6MVU - chains A and B; structure by X-ray diffraction, 1.49 A resolution.

[Chain A (and B)]
Name: Aldehyde dehydrogenase
From: Loktanella sp. 3ANDIMAR09
Notes: chain B of this document is another copy of the same molecule, construct and numbering; everything in this record applies to it too
Reference sequence: A0A0Q3EUQ3 (A0A0Q3EUQ3_9RHOB); residues 1-766 here = UniProt positions 1-766
Sequence (767 residues; row label = number of the first residue in the row; numbering starts at 0):
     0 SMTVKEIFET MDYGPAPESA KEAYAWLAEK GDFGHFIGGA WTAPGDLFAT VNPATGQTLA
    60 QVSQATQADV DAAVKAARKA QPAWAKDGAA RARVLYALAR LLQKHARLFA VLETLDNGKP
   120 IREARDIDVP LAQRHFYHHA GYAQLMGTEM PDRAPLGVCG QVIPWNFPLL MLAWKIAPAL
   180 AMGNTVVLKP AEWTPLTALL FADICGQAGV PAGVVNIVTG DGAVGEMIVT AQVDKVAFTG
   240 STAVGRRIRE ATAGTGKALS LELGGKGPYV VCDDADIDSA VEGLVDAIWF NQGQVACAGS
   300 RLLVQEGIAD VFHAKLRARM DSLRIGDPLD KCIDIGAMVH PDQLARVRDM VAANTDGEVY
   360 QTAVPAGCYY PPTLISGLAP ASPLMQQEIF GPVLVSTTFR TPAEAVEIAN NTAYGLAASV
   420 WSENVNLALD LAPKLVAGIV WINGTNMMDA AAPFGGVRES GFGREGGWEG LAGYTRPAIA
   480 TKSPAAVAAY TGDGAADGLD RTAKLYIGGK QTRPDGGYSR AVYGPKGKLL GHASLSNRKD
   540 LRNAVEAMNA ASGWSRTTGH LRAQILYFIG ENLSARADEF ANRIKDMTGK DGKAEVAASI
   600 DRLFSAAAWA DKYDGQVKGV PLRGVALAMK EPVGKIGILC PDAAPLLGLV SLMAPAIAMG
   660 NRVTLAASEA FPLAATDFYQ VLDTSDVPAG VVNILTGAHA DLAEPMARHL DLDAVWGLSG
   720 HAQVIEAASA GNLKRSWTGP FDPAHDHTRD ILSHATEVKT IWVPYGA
Unresolved in the structure: 0-14
Differences from the reference sequence: expression tag (0); engineered mutation Ala-295 (Cys in A0A0Q3EUQ3)
Ligand contacts: 4-nitrophenyl acetate (K4V): Val-161, Lys-188, Asp-220, Gly-221, Gly-224, Glu-225, Val-228, Phe-237, Val-243, Arg-246, Ile-247, Ala-250
From the paper describing this entry:
  - mutagenesis - C295A: abolished catalytic activity on 4-nitrophenyl acetate
  - catalytic residues: Asn-165, Glu-261 (by similarity / conservation)

[Chain A / chain B interface]
Residue-residue contacts (106):
  Arg-92(A) with Tyr-566(B); Glu-570(B), salt bridge; Phe-603(B)
  Tyr-95(A) with Tyr-566(B), hydrophobic; Phe-567(B); Glu-570(B)
  Arg-99(A) with Glu-570(B), salt bridge
  Arg-133(A) with His-559(B), hydrogen bond; Asp-610(B), salt bridge
  Tyr-136(A) with Gln-563(B)
  His-137(A) with Asp-610(B), salt bridge; Lys-611(B), hydrogen bond (backbone-side chain)
  Ala-139(A) with Tyr-566(B)
  Gly-140(A) with Tyr-566(B); Ala-607(B); Lys-611(B)
  Tyr-141(A) with Lys-611(B)
  Gln-143(A) with Asp-600(B), hydrogen bond; Phe-603(B); Ser-604(B), hydrogen bond
  Leu-144(A) with Ala-607(B), hydrophobic; Trp-608(B)
  Glu-148(A) with Trp-608(B); Arg-748(B), salt bridge
  Ser-421(A) with Val-424(B)
  Glu-422(A) with Glu-422(B); Asn-423(B), hydrogen bond; Val-424(B), hydrogen bond (backbone-backbone); Asn-425(B)
  Asn-423(A) with Glu-422(B), hydrogen bond
  Val-424(A) with Ser-421(B); Glu-422(B), hydrogen bond (backbone-backbone); Asn-423(B); Val-424(B), hydrophobic; Asn-442(B)
  Asn-425(A) with Glu-422(B), hydrogen bond; Asn-442(B), hydrogen bond; Pro-763(B)
  Leu-428(A) with Pro-763(B); Tyr-764(B); Gly-765(B), hydrogen bond (backbone-backbone)
  Asp-429(A) with Gly-765(B)
  Pro-432(A) with Tyr-764(B); Gly-765(B); Ala-766(B), hydrophobic
  Lys-433(A) with Gly-765(B), hydrogen bond (side chain-backbone)
  Asn-442(A) with Val-424(B)
  Trp-467(A) with Trp-608(B), hydrophobic; Lys-611(B), hydrogen bond (side chain-backbone); Asp-613(B)
  Thr-557(A) with Pro-620(B)
  His-559(A) with Arg-133(B), hydrogen bond
  Gln-563(A) with Tyr-136(B)
  Tyr-566(A) with Arg-92(B); Tyr-95(B), hydrophobic; Tyr-136(B); Ala-139(B); Gly-140(B)
  Phe-567(A) with Tyr-95(B)
  Glu-570(A) with Arg-92(B), salt bridge
  Asp-600(A) with Gln-143(B), hydrogen bond
  Phe-603(A) with Arg-92(B); Gln-143(B)
  Ser-604(A) with Gln-143(B), hydrogen bond
  Ala-607(A) with Gly-140(B); Leu-144(B), hydrophobic
  Trp-608(A) with Leu-144(B); Glu-148(B); Trp-467(B), hydrophobic
  Asp-610(A) with Arg-133(B), salt bridge; His-137(B), salt bridge
  Lys-611(A) with His-137(B), hydrogen bond (side chain-backbone); Tyr-141(B); Trp-467(B), hydrogen bond (backbone-side chain)
  Asp-613(A) with Trp-467(B); Gln-615(B); Val-616(B); Lys-617(B), salt bridge
  Gly-614(A) with Gln-615(B); Val-616(B), hydrogen bond (backbone-backbone)
  Gln-615(A) with Asp-613(B); Gly-614(B); Gln-615(B), hydrogen bond; Val-616(B)
  Val-616(A) with Asp-613(B); Gly-614(B), hydrogen bond (backbone-backbone); Val-616(B), hydrophobic; Met-628(B), hydrophobic
  Lys-617(A) with Asp-613(B), salt bridge
  Pro-620(A) with Thr-557(B)
  Met-628(A) with Val-616(B), hydrophobic; Tyr-764(B), hydrogen bond
  Arg-748(A) with Glu-148(B), salt bridge
  Ile-760(A) with Tyr-764(B)
  Pro-763(A) with Val-424(B), hydrophobic; Asn-425(B); Leu-428(B)
  Tyr-764(A) with Leu-428(B); Pro-432(B); Met-628(B), hydrogen bond; Ile-760(B)
  Gly-765(A) with Leu-428(B), hydrogen bond (backbone-backbone); Asp-429(B); Pro-432(B); Lys-433(B)
  Ala-766(A) with Pro-432(B), hydrophobic
Also at the interface, not in a pair above, chain A (52 interface residues in all): Ala-88, Val-624, Leu-626
Also at the interface, not in a pair above, chain B (54 interface residues in all): Ala-88, Arg-99, Ala-450, Val-624, Leu-626, Val-762

[Summary]
The interface between chain A and chain B involves 52 residues on one side and 54 on the other, with 24
hydrogen bonds and 11 salt bridges. Among the polar pairs are Arg-92(A)/Glu-570(B), Arg-99(A)/Glu-570(B) and
Arg-133(A)/Asp-610(B). From the paper: catalytic residues Asn-165(A) and Glu-261(A); C295A of chain A
abolishes catalytic activity on 4-nitrophenyl acetate.
Both chains are Aldehyde dehydrogenase (Loktanella sp. 3ANDIMAR09). Entry 6MVU (Structure of a bacterial
ALDH16 active site mutant C295A complexed with p-nitrophenylacetate) was determined by X-ray diffraction
together with 6MVR and 6MVT from the same study.
